2Z6N - chains A and B; structure by X-ray diffraction, 1.86 A resolution.

== Chain A ==
Molecule: Hemoglobin D subunit alpha
Organism: Dipsochelys dussumieri
Reference sequence: P83134 (HBAD_ALDEL); numbering as in UniProt (aligned over 1-141)
Chain sequence (141 residues; each row starts with the number of its first residue):
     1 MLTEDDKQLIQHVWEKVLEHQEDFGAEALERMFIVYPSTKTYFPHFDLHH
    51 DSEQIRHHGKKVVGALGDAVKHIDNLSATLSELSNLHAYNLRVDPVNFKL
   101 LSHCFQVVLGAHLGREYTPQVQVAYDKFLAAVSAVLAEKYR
Bound ions: heme Fe: H87 (together with carbon monoxide)
Ligand contacts:
  - carbon monoxide (CMO): L29, F43, H58, V62, H87, L101
  - carbon monoxide / heme: L29, M32, T39, Y42, F43, H45, F46, H58, K61, V62, A65, L66, L83, L86, H87, L91, V93, N97, F98, L101, V132, L136
  - heme (HEM): M32, T39, Y42, F43, H45, F46, H58, K61, V62, A65, L66, L83, L86, H87, L91, V93, N97, F98, L101, V132, L136
Swiss-Prot annotation at these positions:
  - binding site (O2): H58
  - binding site (heme b): H87

== Chain B ==
Molecule: Hemoglobin A/D subunit beta
Organism: Dipsochelys dussumieri
Reference sequence: P83133 (HBB_ALDEL); numbering as in UniProt (aligned over 1-146)
Chain sequence (146 residues; numbered 1 to 146; the number before each row is that of its first residue):
     1 VHWTSEEKQYITSLWAKVNVGEVGGEALARLLIVYPWTQRFFASFGNLSS
    51 ANAILHNAKVLAHGQKVLTSFGEAVKNLDNIKKTFAQLSELHCEKLHVDP
   101 ENFKLLGNILIIVLATHFPKEFTPASQAAWTKLVNAVAHALALGYH
Bound ions: heme Fe: H92 (together with carbon monoxide)
Ligand contacts:
  - carbon monoxide (CMO): L28, F42, H63, V67, H92
  - carbon monoxide / heme: L28, L31, T38, F41, F42, F45, K59, H63, K66, V67, S70, F71, F85, L88, L91, H92, L96, V98, N102, F103, L106, V137, A138, L141
  - heme (HEM): L31, T38, F41, F42, F45, K59, H63, K66, V67, S70, F71, F85, L88, L91, H92, L96, V98, N102, F103, L106, V137, A138, L141
Swiss-Prot annotation at these positions:
  - binding site (heme b): H63, H92

== How chain A and chain B interact ==
Pairs across the interface (36):
  R31(A) - F122(B)  hydrogen bond (side chain-backbone)
  R31(A) - T123(B)
  R31(A) - P124(B)
  R31(A) - Q127(B)  hydrogen bond
  I34(A) - P124(B)  hydrophobic
  V35(A) - P124(B)
  V35(A) - Q127(B)
  V35(A) - A128(B)
  V35(A) - T131(B)
  Y36(A) - T131(B)
  H103(A) - N108(B)  hydrogen bond (side chain-backbone)
  H103(A) - I111(B)
  H103(A) - I112(B)
  Q106(A) - I112(B)
  V107(A) - I111(B)  hydrophobic
  V107(A) - A115(B)
  V107(A) - Q127(B)
  G110(A) - A115(B)
  G110(A) - T116(B)
  A111(A) - A115(B)
  A111(A) - P119(B)
  G114(A) - T116(B)
  Y117(A) - R30(B)  hydrogen bond (backbone-side chain)
  Y117(A) - I112(B)  hydrophobic
  T118(A) - R30(B)  hydrogen bond (backbone-side chain)
  P119(A) - R30(B)
  P119(A) - I33(B)  hydrophobic
  P119(A) - L55(B)  hydrophobic
  Q120(A) - N52(B)
  Q122(A) - R30(B)  hydrogen bond
  Q122(A) - V34(B)
  Q122(A) - I112(B)
  V123(A) - I33(B)  hydrophobic
  V123(A) - V34(B)  hydrophobic
  D126(A) - V34(B)
  D126(A) - Y35(B)
Other interface residues (no listed pair), chain A (19 interface residues in all): C104, R115
Other interface residues (no listed pair), chain B (21 interface residues in all): A51, I109, A125

== Overview ==
Chain A and chain B form an interface of 19 and 21 residues respectively; the contacts include 6 hydrogen
bonds. Polar pairs include R31(A)-F122(B), R31(A)-Q127(B) and H103(A)-N108(B). Bound to chain A: heme, carbon
monoxide and carbon monoxide / heme.
Here chain A is Hemoglobin D subunit alpha and chain B is Hemoglobin A/D subunit beta, both from Dipsochelys
dussumieri. Entry 2Z6N (Crystal Structure of Carbonmonoxy Hemoglobin D from the Aldabra Giant Tortoise,
Geochelone gigantea) was determined by X-ray diffraction.
